5COP - chains A and B; structure by X-ray diffraction, 2.00 A resolution.

# Chain A (and B)
Name: HIV-1 protease
Source organism: Human immunodeficiency virus 1
Notes: chain B of this document is another copy of the same molecule, construct and numbering; everything in this record applies to it too
UniProtKB: G0X8E3 (G0X8E3_9HIV1); numbering as in UniProt (aligned over 1-99)
Chain sequence (99 residues; each row starts with the number of its first residue):
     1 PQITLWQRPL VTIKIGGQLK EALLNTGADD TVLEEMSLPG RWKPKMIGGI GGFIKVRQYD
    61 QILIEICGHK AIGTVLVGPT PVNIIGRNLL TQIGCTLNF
Construct notes: engineered mutation Asn25 (Asp in G0X8E3)
Residues lining bound ligands: 53F ((3R,3aS,4S,7aS)-3-hydroxyhexahydro-4H-furo[2,3-b]pyran-4-yl [(2S,3R)-4-{[(4-aminophenyl)sulfonyl](2-methylpropyl)amino}-3-hydroxy-1-(4-methoxyphenyl)butan-2-yl]carbamate): Arg8, Leu23, Asn25, Gly27, Ala28, Asp29, Asp30, Val32, Ile47, Gly48, Gly49, Ile50, Leu76, Pro81, Val82, Ile84
What the authors report for this chain:
  - binding site for 53F: Asn25, Gly27, Asp29, Asp30, Gly48, Ile50

# Chain A / chain B interface
Pairs across the interface (96):
  Pro1(A) - Leu97(B)
  Pro1(A) - Asn98(B)
  Pro1(A) - Phe99(B)  hydrogen bond (backbone-backbone)
  Gln2(A) - Thr96(B)  hydrogen bond
  Gln2(A) - Leu97(B)
  Gln2(A) - Asn98(B)
  Ile3(A) - Thr96(B)
  Ile3(A) - Leu97(B)  hydrogen bond (backbone-backbone)
  Leu5(A) - Thr26(B)
  Leu5(A) - Arg87(B)  hydrogen bond (backbone-side chain)
  Leu5(A) - Leu90(B)  hydrophobic
  Leu5(A) - Thr91(B)
  Leu5(A) - Cys95(B)
  Leu5(A) - Leu97(B)  hydrophobic
  Trp6(A) - Arg87(B)  hydrogen bond (backbone-side chain)
  Trp6(A) - Thr91(B)
  Gln7(A) - Arg87(B)
  Arg8(A) - Asp29(B)  salt bridge
  Arg8(A) - Arg87(B)
  Pro9(A) - Thr26(B)
  Pro9(A) - Arg87(B)
  Pro9(A) - Leu97(B)  hydrophobic
  Leu23(A) - Gly27(B)
  Leu24(A) - Thr26(B)  hydrogen bond (backbone-side chain)
  Leu24(A) - Leu97(B)  hydrophobic
  Leu24(A) - Phe99(B)  hydrophobic
  Asn25(A) - Asn25(B)
  Asn25(A) - Thr26(B)
  Asn25(A) - Gly27(B)
  Thr26(A) - Leu5(B)
  Thr26(A) - Pro9(B)
  Thr26(A) - Leu24(B)  hydrogen bond (side chain-backbone)
  Thr26(A) - Asn25(B)
  Thr26(A) - Thr26(B)  hydrogen bond (side chain-backbone)
  Gly27(A) - Leu23(B)
  Gly27(A) - Asn25(B)
  Asp29(A) - Arg8(B)  salt bridge
  Val32(A) - Ile50(B)  hydrophobic
  Gly49(A) - Ile50(B)
  Gly49(A) - Pro81(B)
  Ile50(A) - Gly49(B)
  Ile50(A) - Ile54(B)
  Ile50(A) - Thr80(B)
  Gly51(A) - Gly51(B)
  Gly51(A) - Gly52(B)
  Gly51(A) - Phe53(B)
  Gly52(A) - Gly51(B)
  Phe53(A) - Gly51(B)
  Ile54(A) - Ile50(B)
  Cys67(A) - Phe99(B)  hydrophobic
  His69(A) - Phe99(B)
  Thr80(A) - Ile50(B)
  Pro81(A) - Gly49(B)
  Pro81(A) - Ile50(B)
  Arg87(A) - Leu5(B)  hydrogen bond (side chain-backbone)
  Arg87(A) - Trp6(B)  hydrogen bond (side chain-backbone)
  Arg87(A) - Gln7(B)
  Arg87(A) - Arg8(B)
  Arg87(A) - Pro9(B)
  Leu90(A) - Leu5(B)  hydrophobic
  Thr91(A) - Leu5(B)
  Thr91(A) - Trp6(B)
  Ile93(A) - Phe99(B)
  Gly94(A) - Asn98(B)
  Gly94(A) - Phe99(B)
  Cys95(A) - Leu5(B)
  Cys95(A) - Asn98(B)
  Cys95(A) - Phe99(B)  hydrophobic
  Thr96(A) - Gln2(B)  hydrogen bond
  Thr96(A) - Ile3(B)
  Thr96(A) - Thr4(B)
  Thr96(A) - Thr96(B)
  Thr96(A) - Leu97(B)
  Thr96(A) - Asn98(B)  hydrogen bond (backbone-backbone)
  Leu97(A) - Pro1(B)
  Leu97(A) - Gln2(B)
  Leu97(A) - Ile3(B)  hydrogen bond (backbone-backbone)
  Leu97(A) - Pro9(B)  hydrophobic
  Leu97(A) - Leu24(B)  hydrophobic
  Leu97(A) - Thr26(B)
  Leu97(A) - Cys95(B)  hydrophobic
  Leu97(A) - Thr96(B)
  Leu97(A) - Leu97(B)  hydrophobic
  Asn98(A) - Pro1(B)
  Asn98(A) - Gln2(B)  hydrogen bond
  Asn98(A) - Gly94(B)
  Asn98(A) - Cys95(B)
  Asn98(A) - Thr96(B)  hydrogen bond (backbone-backbone)
  Asn98(A) - Asn98(B)
  Phe99(A) - Pro1(B)  hydrogen bond (backbone-backbone)
  Phe99(A) - Ile3(B)  hydrophobic
  Phe99(A) - Cys67(B)  hydrophobic
  Phe99(A) - His69(B)
  Phe99(A) - Ile93(B)
  Phe99(A) - Gly94(B)
  Phe99(A) - Cys95(B)  hydrophobic
Other interface residues (no listed pair), chain A (40 interface residues in all): Thr4, Ile47, Gly48, Ile66, Pro79
Other interface residues (no listed pair), chain B (39 interface residues in all): Val32, Ile47, Gly48, Pro79

# Summary
40 residues of chain A face 39 of chain B across their interface; the contacts include 16 hydrogen bonds and 2
salt bridges. Polar contacts include Arg8(A)-Asp29(B), Gln2(A)-Thr96(B) and Leu5(A)-Arg87(B). Chain A binds
compound 53F. The paper reports a binding site for 53F at Asn25(A), Gly27(A) and Asp29(A) among others.
Both chains are HIV-1 protease (Human immunodeficiency virus 1). Entry 5COP (X-ray crystal structure of wild
type HIV-1 protease in complex with GRL-097) was determined by X-ray diffraction, deposited together with
5COK, 5CON and 5COO.
